4E3H - chain A; structure by X-ray diffraction, 1.50 A resolution.

# Chain A
Protein: Carbonic anhydrase 2
From: Homo sapiens
Notes: EC 4.2.1.1
UniProtKB: P00918 (CAH2_HUMAN); the author numbering skips numbers that UniProt does not, so the offset changes along the chain: 1-125 = UniProt 1-125; 127-261 = UniProt 126-260
Chain sequence (260 residues; numbered 1 to 261; 1 number in that range is skipped by the numbering (no residue carries it; nothing is unmodelled there); the number before each row is that of its first residue):
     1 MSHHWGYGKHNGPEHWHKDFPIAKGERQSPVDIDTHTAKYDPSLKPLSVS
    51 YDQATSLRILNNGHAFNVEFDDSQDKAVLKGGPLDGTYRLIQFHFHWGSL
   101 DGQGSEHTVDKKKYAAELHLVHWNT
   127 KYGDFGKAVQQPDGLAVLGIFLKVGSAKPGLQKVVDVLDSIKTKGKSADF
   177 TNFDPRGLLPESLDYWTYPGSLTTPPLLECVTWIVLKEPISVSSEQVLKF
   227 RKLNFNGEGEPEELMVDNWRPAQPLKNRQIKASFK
Disordered / not traced: 1-3
Ion coordination: Zn2+: His94, His96, His119; mercuribenzoic acid Hg near Cys206 (its only coordinating residue here)
Residues lining bound ligands:
  - benzene-1,4-diol (HQE): Gln92, His94, His119, Val121, Phe131, Leu141, Val143, Ser197, Leu198, Thr199, Thr200, Val207, Trp209
  - mercuribenzoic acid (MBO): Arg27, Val135, Gln136, Gln137, Pro138, Leu204, Glu205, Cys206
Swiss-Prot annotation at these positions:
  - active site: His64 (Proton donor/acceptor)
  - binding site (Zn(2+)): His94, His96, His119
  - binding site (substrate): Thr199, Thr200
  - site: Tyr7 (Fine-tunes the proton-transfer properties of H-64), Asn62 (Fine-tunes the proton-transfer properties of H-64), Asn67 (Fine-tunes the proton-transfer properties of H-64), Gln92 (Involved in the binding of some activators, including histamine and L-histidine)
  - modified residue: Ser2 (N-acetylserine), Ser166 (Phosphoserine), Ser173 (Phosphoserine)
Reported in the primary citation:
  - binding site for benzene-1,4-diol: Val121, Val143, Trp209

# In short
Chain A binds mercuribenzoic acid and benzene-1,4-diol. His94, His96 and His119 form the Zn2+ site. UniProt
lists active-site residue His64, 3 Zn2+-binding residues and substrate-binding residues Thr199 and Thr200. The
paper reports a binding site for benzene-1,4-diol at Val121, Val143 and Trp209.
Chain A is Carbonic anhydrase 2 (Homo sapiens); the structure, Nucleophile recognition as an alternative
inhibition mode for benzoic acid based carbonic anhydrase inhibitors, was determined by X-ray diffraction
together with 4E3D, 4E3F, 4E3G, 4E49 and 4E4A from the same study.
